PDB entry 6Q4V | X-ray diffraction, 2.01 A resolution | chains A and C of the 3 polymer chains in the assembly

== Chain A ==
Molecule: DNA polymerase I, thermostable
From: Thermus aquaticus
Notes: EC 2.7.7.7
UniProtKB: P19821 (DPO1_THEAQ); residues 293-832 here = UniProt positions 293-832
Sequence (541 residues; numbered 292 to 832; the number before each row is that of its first residue):
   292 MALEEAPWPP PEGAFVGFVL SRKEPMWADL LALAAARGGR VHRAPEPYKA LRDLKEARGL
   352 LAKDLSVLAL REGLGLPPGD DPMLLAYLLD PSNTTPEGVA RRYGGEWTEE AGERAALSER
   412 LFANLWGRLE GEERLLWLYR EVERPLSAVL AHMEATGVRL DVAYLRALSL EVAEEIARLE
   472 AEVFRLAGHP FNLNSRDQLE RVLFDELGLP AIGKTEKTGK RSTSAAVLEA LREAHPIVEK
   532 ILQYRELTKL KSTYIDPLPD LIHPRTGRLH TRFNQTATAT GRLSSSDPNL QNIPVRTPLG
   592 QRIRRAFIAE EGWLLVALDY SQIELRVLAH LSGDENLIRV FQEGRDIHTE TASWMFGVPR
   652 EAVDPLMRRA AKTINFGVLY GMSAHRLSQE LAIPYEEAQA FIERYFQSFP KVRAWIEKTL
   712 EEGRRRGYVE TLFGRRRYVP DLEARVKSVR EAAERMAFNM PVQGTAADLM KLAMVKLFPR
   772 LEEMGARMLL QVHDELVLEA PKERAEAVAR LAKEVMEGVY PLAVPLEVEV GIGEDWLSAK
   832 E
Unresolved in the structure: 292-293, 832
Sequence notes: initiating methionine (292)
Ion coordination: Mg2+: Asp-610, Asp-785 (together with 2'-deoxyadenosine 5'-triphosphate); Mn2+: Asp-610, Tyr-611, Asp-785 (together with 2'-deoxyadenosine 5'-triphosphate)
Residues lining bound ligands: 2'-deoxyadenosine 5'-triphosphate (DTP): Arg-573, Asp-610, Tyr-611, Ser-612, Gln-613, Ile-614, Glu-615, His-639, Arg-659, Lys-663, Thr-664, Phe-667, Tyr-671, Asp-785
What the authors report for this chain:
  - binding site for 2'-deoxyadenosine 5'-triphosphate: Lys-663

== Chain C ==
Molecule: 16-nt DNA strand
Sequence (16 nucleotides; numbered 201 to 216; the number before each row is that of its first residue):
   201 AACTGTGGCC GTGGTC

== How chain A and chain C interact ==
Contacting residue pairs - 54 pairs, chain A then chain C:
  Asn-483(A) with DT212(C), hydrogen bond to the phosphate
  Asn-485(A) with DG211(C), phosphate contact; DT212(C), phosphate contact
  Ser-486(A) with DT212(C), hydrogen bond to the phosphate; DG213(C), hydrogen bond to the phosphate
  Gln-489(A) with DG213(C), phosphate contact
  Ile-503(A) with DA201(C), base contact
  Gly-504(A) with DA201(C), sugar contact
  Lys-505(A) with DA201(C), sugar contact
  Glu-507(A) with DA202(C), phosphate contact
  Ser-513(A) with DA201(C), sugar contact
  Ser-515(A) with DA201(C), hydrogen bond to the phosphate
  Ala-517(A) with DA201(C), base contact
  Val-518(A) with DA201(C), phosphate contact
  Ser-543(A) with DC210(C), sugar contact
  Thr-544(A) with DC210(C), sugar contact
  Ala-568(A) with DG208(C), phosphate contact
  Thr-569(A) with DG207(C), phosphate contact
  Ala-570(A) with DT206(C), phosphate contact; DG207(C), hydrogen bond to the phosphate
  Thr-571(A) with DT206(C), sugar contact
  Arg-573(A) with DG205(C), base contact; DT206(C), hydrogen bond to the base
  Ser-575(A) with DG207(C), phosphate contact; DG208(C), hydrogen bond to the phosphate
  Ser-576(A) with DG208(C), sugar contact
  Ser-577(A) with DG208(C), phosphate contact; DC209(C), phosphate contact
  Asp-578(A) with DC209(C), hydrogen bond to the phosphate
  Asn-580(A) with DG208(C), hydrogen bond to the sugar; DC209(C), phosphate contact
  Asn-583(A) with DG207(C), base contact
  Thr-664(A) with DT204(C), base contact
  Phe-667(A) with DT204(C), base contact
  Gly-668(A) with DT204(C), base contact
  Tyr-671(A) with DT204(C), base contact
  Gly-672(A) with DC203(C), sugar contact
  Met-673(A) with DT204(C), hydrogen bond to the sugar
  Ser-674(A) with DC203(C), base contact; DT204(C), hydrogen bond to the phosphate
  Arg-677(A) with DA202(C), hydrogen bond to the base; DT204(C), salt bridge to the phosphate
  Gln-680(A) with DA201(C), base contact; DA202(C), base contact
  Glu-681(A) with DA202(C), base contact
  Arg-728(A) with DT206(C), salt bridge to the phosphate
  Arg-746(A) with DC203(C), hydrogen bond to the sugar; DT204(C), hydrogen bond to the phosphate; DG205(C), salt bridge to the phosphate
  Met-747(A) with DG205(C), phosphate contact; DT206(C), phosphate contact
  Asn-750(A) with DG205(C), sugar contact
  Gln-754(A) with DG205(C), base contact; DT206(C), hydrogen bond to the sugar
Also at the interface, not in a pair above, chain A (46 interface residues in all): Asp-488, Lys-540, Pro-548, Asn-565, Pro-579, His-676

== In short ==
46 residues of chain A and 13 residues of chain C are in contact; the contacts include 15 hydrogen bonds and 3
salt bridges. Polar pairs include Arg-573(A)/DT206(C), Arg-677(A)/DA202(C) and Asn-580(A)/DG208(C). Bound to
chain A: 2'-deoxyadenosine 5'-triphosphate. The Mg2+ site is built by Asp-610(A) and Asp-785(A). From the
paper: a binding site for 2'-deoxyadenosine 5'-triphosphate at Lys-663(A).
Chain A is DNA polymerase I, thermostable (Thermus aquaticus) and chain C is a 16-nt DNA strand; the
structure, KlenTaq DNA polymerase in complex with dATP, was determined by X-ray diffraction together with 6Q4T
and 6Q4U from the same study.
